PDB entry 4YA3 | X-ray diffraction, 2.70 A resolution | chains K and W of the 30 polymer chains in the assembly

== Chain K ==
Name: Proteasome subunit beta type-5
Source organism: Saccharomyces cerevisiae S288c
Notes: EC 3.4.25.1
UniProtKB: P30656 (PSB5_YEAST); residues 1-212 here correspond to UniProt positions 76-287 (UniProt number = residue number + 75)
Amino-acid sequence (212 residues; each row starts with the number of its first residue):
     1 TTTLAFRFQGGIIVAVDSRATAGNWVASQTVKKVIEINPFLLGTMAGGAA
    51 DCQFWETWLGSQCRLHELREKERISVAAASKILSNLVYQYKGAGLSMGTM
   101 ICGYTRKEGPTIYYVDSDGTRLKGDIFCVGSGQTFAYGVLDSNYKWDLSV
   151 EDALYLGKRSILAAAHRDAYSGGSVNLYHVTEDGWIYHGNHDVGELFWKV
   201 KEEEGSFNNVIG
Ion coordination: Mg2+: A165, D168, S171 (shared with D204(W) of chain W)

== Chain W ==
Name: Proteasome subunit beta type-3
Source organism: Saccharomyces cerevisiae S288c
Notes: EC 3.4.25.1
UniProtKB: P25451 (PSB3_YEAST); residues 0-204 here correspond to UniProt positions 1-205 (UniProt number = residue number + 1)
Amino-acid sequence (205 residues; each row starts with the number of its first residue; numbering starts at 0):
     0 MSDPSSINGGIVVAMTGKDCVAIACDLRLGSQSLGVSNKFEKIFHYGHVF
    50 LGITGLATDVTTLNEMFRYKTNLYKLKEERAIEPETFTQLVSSSLYERRF
   100 GPYFVGPVVAGINSKSGKPFIAGFDLIGCIDEAKDFIVSGTASDQLFGMC
   150 ESLYEPNLEPEDLFETISQALLNAADRDALSGWGAVVYIIKKDEVVKRYL
   200 KMRQD
Unresolved in the structure: 0
Ion coordination: Mg2+: D204 (shared with A165(K), D168(K), S171(K) of chain K)
UniProt features mapped onto this chain:
  - modified residue: S30 (Phosphoserine)
  - cross-link: K69 (Glycyl lysine isopeptide (Lys-Gly) (interchain with G-Cter in ubiquitin))

== Chain K / chain W interface ==
Residue-residue contacts (42; chain K residue first):
  R19(K) - D204(W)  salt bridge
  N24(K) - S5(W)
  N24(K) - D177(W)
  N24(K) - A178(W)  hydrogen bond (backbone-backbone)
  N24(K) - L179(W)
  W25(K) - Q144(W)
  W25(K) - R176(W)
  V26(K) - R176(W)  hydrogen bond (backbone-side chain)
  V26(K) - D177(W)
  V26(K) - A178(W)
  A27(K) - R176(W)  hydrogen bond (backbone-side chain)
  S28(K) - R176(W)
  Q29(K) - D175(W)  hydrogen bond (side chain-backbone)
  F135(K) - L33(W)  hydrophobic
  A165(K) - D204(W)
  H166(K) - W182(W)  hydrogen bond (backbone-side chain)
  H166(K) - Q203(W)  hydrogen bond (side chain-backbone)
  R167(K) - S32(W)
  R167(K) - G34(W)  hydrogen bond (side chain-backbone)
  D168(K) - S32(W)
  A169(K) - R27(W)
  A169(K) - S32(W)  hydrogen bond (backbone-backbone)
  A169(K) - A178(W)
  Y170(K) - S32(W)
  Y170(K) - A178(W)  hydrophobic
  S171(K) - D204(W)
  G172(K) - D204(W)
  G173(K) - R202(W)  hydrogen bond (backbone-side chain)
  G173(K) - D204(W)  hydrogen bond (backbone-side chain)
  D192(K) - R202(W)  salt bridge
  V193(K) - R202(W)
  V193(K) - D204(W)
  G194(K) - R202(W)
  F197(K) - Q203(W)
  W198(K) - K200(W)
  W198(K) - M201(W)
  W198(K) - Q203(W)
  N209(K) - N37(W)
  N209(K) - K38(W)  hydrogen bond (backbone-side chain)
  V210(K) - N37(W)
  V210(K) - Q203(W)
  G212(K) - K200(W)  hydrogen bond (backbone-side chain)
Also at the interface, not in a pair above, chain K (27 interface residues in all): T21, I211
Also at the interface, not in a pair above, chain W (21 interface residues in all): Q31, V35

== Overview ==
27 residues of chain K face 21 of chain W across their interface; the contacts include 12 hydrogen bonds and 2
salt bridges. Among the polar pairs are R19(K)-D204(W), D192(K)-R202(W) and V26(K)-R176(W). A165(K), D168(K),
S171(K) and D204(W) form the Mg2+ site.
Chain K is Proteasome subunit beta type-5 and chain W is Proteasome subunit beta type-3, both from
Saccharomyces cerevisiae S288c; the structure, Yeast 20S proteasome beta2-H116N mutant in complex with
Ac-PAE-ep, was determined by X-ray diffraction together with 4Y69, 4Y6A, 4Y6V, 4Y6Z, 4Y70, 4Y74 and 34 further
entries from the same study.
